PDB entry 8K2V | electron microscopy, 3.52 A resolution | chains J and L of the 12 polymer chains in the assembly

[Chain J (and L)]
Name: Methylcrotonoyl-CoA carboxylase beta chain, mitochondrial
Organism: Homo sapiens
Notes: EC 6.4.1.4; chain L of this document is another copy of the same molecule, construct and numbering; everything in this record applies to it too
UniProtKB: Q9HCC0 (MCCB_HUMAN); numbering as in UniProt (aligned over 1-563)
Sequence (563 residues; numbered 1 to 563; the number before each row is that of its first residue):
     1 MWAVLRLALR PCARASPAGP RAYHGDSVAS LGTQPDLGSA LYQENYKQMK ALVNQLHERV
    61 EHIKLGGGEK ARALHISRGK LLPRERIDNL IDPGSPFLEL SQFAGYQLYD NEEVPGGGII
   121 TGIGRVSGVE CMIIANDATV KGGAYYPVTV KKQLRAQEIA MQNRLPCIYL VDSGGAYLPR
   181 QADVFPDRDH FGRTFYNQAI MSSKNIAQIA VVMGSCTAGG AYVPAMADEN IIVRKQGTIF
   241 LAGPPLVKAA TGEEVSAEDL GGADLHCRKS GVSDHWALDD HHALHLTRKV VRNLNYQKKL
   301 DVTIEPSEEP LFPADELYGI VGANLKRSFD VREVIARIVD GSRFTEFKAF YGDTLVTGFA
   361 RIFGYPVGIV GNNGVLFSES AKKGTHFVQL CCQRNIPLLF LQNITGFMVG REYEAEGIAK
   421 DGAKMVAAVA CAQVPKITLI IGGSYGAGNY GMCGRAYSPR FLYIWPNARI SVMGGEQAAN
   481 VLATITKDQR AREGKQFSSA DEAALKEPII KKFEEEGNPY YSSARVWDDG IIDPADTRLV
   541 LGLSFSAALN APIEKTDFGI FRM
Unresolved in the structure: 1-22
Small-molecule neighbours:
  - acetyl coenzyme A (ACO), molecule 1: R78, A138, K141, G142, A144, D172, S173, G174, G175, A176, Y177, L178, S215, T217, A218
  - acetyl coenzyme A (ACO), molecule 2: M473, I485, Q489
  - BTI (5-(hexahydro-2-oxo-1H-thieno[3,4-d]imidazol-6-yl)pentanal), molecule 1: A249, A250, T251
  - BTI, molecule 2: V375, G406, F407, V409, Q477
From the paper describing this entry:
  - catalytic residues: F407, A447 (proposed by the authors, not directly observed)

[How chain J and chain L interact]
Contacting residue pairs (35):
  D92(J) - Y23(L)
  P93(J) - Y23(L)
  S127(J) - Y23(L)
  S127(J) - H24(L)
  G128(J) - Y23(L)
  S202(J) - Q393(L)  hydrogen bond (backbone-side chain)
  N205(J) - Q393(L)  hydrogen bond (side chain-backbone)
  D228(J) - H386(L)
  E229(J) - F347(L)
  E229(J) - L390(L)
  C267(J) - F350(L)  hydrophobic
  C267(J) - Y351(L)
  R268(J) - F350(L)
  R268(J) - Y351(L)
  K269(J) - Y351(L)
  G271(J) - K348(L)  hydrogen bond (backbone-side chain)
  D274(J) - F347(L)
  D274(J) - K348(L)  salt bridge
  H275(J) - E346(L)
  W276(J) - F350(L)  hydrophobic
  H285(J) - S27(L)
  R288(J) - Y23(L)
  R288(J) - D26(L)  salt bridge
  K289(J) - V28(L)
  K289(J) - T345(L)
  R292(J) - H24(L)  hydrogen bond
  R292(J) - D26(L)
  N293(J) - T345(L)
  N293(J) - R394(L)
  L294(J) - R394(L)
  N295(J) - T303(L)  hydrogen bond
  N295(J) - P366(L)
  N295(J) - R394(L)  hydrogen bond (side chain-backbone)
  Y296(J) - T303(L)
  Q297(J) - T303(L)
Other interface residues (no listed pair), chain J (25 interface residues in all): S273
Other interface residues (no listed pair), chain L (22 interface residues in all): E305, A349, F359, N395, I396

[Summary]
25 residues of chain J face 22 of chain L across their interface; the contacts include 6 hydrogen bonds and 2
salt bridges. Among the polar pairs are D274(J)-K348(L), R288(J)-D26(L) and S202(J)-Q393(L). Ligands of chain
J: compound BTI and acetyl coenzyme A. The paper reports catalytic residues F407(J) and A447(J).
Chain J and chain L are both Methylcrotonoyl-CoA carboxylase beta chain, mitochondrial (Homo sapiens); the
structure, 3-Methylcrotonyl-CoA Carboxylase in MCCD state with Acetyl CoA, was determined by electron
microscopy, deposited together with 7YBU, 8J4Z, 8J78, 8J7D, 8JAK, 8JAW and 3 further entries.
